PDB entry 6PPD | electron microscopy, 3.70 A resolution | chains c and d of the 16 polymer chains in the assembly

Chain c (and d):
Protein: Triplex capsid protein 2
From: Human herpesvirus 8
Notes: chain d of this document is another copy of the same molecule, construct and numbering; everything in this record applies to it too
Reference sequence: C7E5A9 (C7E5A9_HHV8); residues 1-305 here = UniProt positions 1-305
Chain sequence (305 residues; numbered 1 to 305; the number before each row is that of its first residue):
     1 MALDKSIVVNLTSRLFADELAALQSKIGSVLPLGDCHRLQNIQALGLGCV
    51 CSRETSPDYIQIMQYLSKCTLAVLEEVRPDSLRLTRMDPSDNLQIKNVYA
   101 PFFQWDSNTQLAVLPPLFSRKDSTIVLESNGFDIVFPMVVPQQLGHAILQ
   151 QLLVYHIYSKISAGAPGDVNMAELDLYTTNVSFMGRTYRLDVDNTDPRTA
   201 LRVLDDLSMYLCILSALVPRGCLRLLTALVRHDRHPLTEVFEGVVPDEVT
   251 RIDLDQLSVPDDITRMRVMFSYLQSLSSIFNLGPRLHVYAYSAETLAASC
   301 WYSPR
Disordered / not traced: 1, 164-173 (chain d: 1, 197-200)
Reported in the primary citation:
  - mutagenesis - A216R/L217R: abolished growth
  - mutagenesis - A216R, L217R, V244R: decreased growth

How chain c and chain d interact:
Pairs across the interface - 107 pairs, chain c then chain d:
  Asn-108(c) / Gly-34(d)  hydrogen bond (side chain-backbone)
  Asn-108(c) / Lys-68(d)
  His-146(c) / Gln-274(d)  hydrogen bond
  Ala-147(c) / Arg-267(d)  hydrogen bond (backbone-side chain)
  Gln-150(c) / Arg-267(d)
  Gln-150(c) / Phe-270(d)  hydrogen bond (side chain-backbone)
  Gln-150(c) / Ser-271(d)
  Gln-150(c) / Gln-274(d)
  Gln-151(c) / Arg-267(d)
  Val-154(c) / Met-266(d)
  Val-154(c) / Phe-270(d)  hydrophobic
  Tyr-158(c) / Arg-224(d)  hydrogen bond
  Tyr-158(c) / Asp-262(d)  hydrogen bond (side chain-backbone)
  Tyr-158(c) / Ile-263(d)  hydrophobic
  Tyr-158(c) / Met-266(d)
  Lys-160(c) / Ala-228(d)
  Lys-160(c) / Val-230(d)  hydrogen bond (side chain-backbone)
  Lys-160(c) / Arg-231(d)
  Ile-161(c) / Arg-224(d)
  Ile-161(c) / Ala-228(d)  hydrophobic
  Tyr-177(c) / Pro-260(d)  hydrophobic
  Tyr-177(c) / Ile-263(d)
  Ser-182(c) / Arg-267(d)
  Leu-201(c) / Leu-229(d)  hydrophobic
  Leu-201(c) / Arg-231(d)
  Leu-204(c) / Leu-225(d)
  Leu-204(c) / Leu-229(d)
  Asp-205(c) / Leu-229(d)
  Asp-205(c) / His-235(d)
  Asp-205(c) / Thr-238(d)
  Leu-207(c) / Phe-270(d)  hydrophobic
  Ser-208(c) / Leu-225(d)
  Ser-208(c) / Leu-226(d)
  Ser-208(c) / Thr-238(d)
  Met-209(c) / Leu-237(d)  hydrophobic
  Met-209(c) / Thr-238(d)
  Met-209(c) / Phe-241(d)  hydrophobic
  Leu-211(c) / Val-218(d)
  Leu-211(c) / Cys-222(d)
  Leu-211(c) / Met-269(d)  hydrophobic
  Cys-212(c) / Cys-222(d)  disulfide
  Cys-212(c) / Leu-226(d)  hydrophobic
  Ile-213(c) / Phe-241(d)  hydrophobic
  Leu-214(c) / Val-218(d)  hydrophobic
  Ser-215(c) / Val-218(d)
  Ser-215(c) / Pro-219(d)
  Ser-215(c) / Val-245(d)
  Ser-215(c) / Pro-246(d)
  Ala-216(c) / Val-244(d)
  Ala-216(c) / Pro-246(d)
  Val-218(c) / Ser-215(d)
  Gly-221(c) / Ile-157(d)
  Gly-221(c) / Ile-161(d)
  Cys-222(c) / Leu-211(d)
  Cys-222(c) / Cys-212(d)  disulfide
  Cys-222(c) / Ser-215(d)
  Leu-223(c) / Ser-215(d)
  Leu-223(c) / Ala-216(d)
  Arg-224(c) / Asp-168(d)  salt bridge
  Leu-225(c) / Ile-157(d)  hydrophobic
  Leu-225(c) / Lys-160(d)
  Leu-225(c) / Cys-212(d)  hydrophobic
  Leu-226(c) / Cys-212(d)
  Leu-226(c) / Ala-216(d)  hydrophobic
  Leu-229(c) / Met-209(d)  hydrophobic
  Leu-237(c) / Met-209(d)  hydrophobic
  Leu-237(c) / Ile-213(d)  hydrophobic
  Leu-237(c) / Tyr-272(d)
  Val-240(c) / Arg-265(d)
  Val-240(c) / Val-268(d)  hydrophobic
  Phe-241(c) / Ala-216(d)  hydrophobic
  Phe-241(c) / Leu-217(d)  hydrophobic
  Phe-241(c) / Arg-265(d)
  Glu-248(c) / Pro-219(d)
  Glu-248(c) / Arg-220(d)  hydrogen bond (side chain-backbone)
  Glu-248(c) / Val-249(d)
  Glu-248(c) / Ile-252(d)
  Val-249(c) / Ala-216(d)  hydrophobic
  Arg-251(c) / Glu-248(d)
  Ile-252(c) / Glu-248(d)
  Leu-257(c) / Tyr-158(d)  hydrophobic
  Leu-257(c) / Ile-161(d)  hydrophobic
  Val-259(c) / Glu-173(d)
  Val-259(c) / Leu-174(d)  hydrophobic
  Val-259(c) / Tyr-177(d)  hydrophobic
  Pro-260(c) / Tyr-177(d)
  Asp-262(c) / Tyr-158(d)  hydrogen bond
  Ile-263(c) / Val-154(d)  hydrophobic
  Met-266(c) / Gln-150(d)  hydrogen bond (backbone-side chain)
  Met-266(c) / Val-154(d)  hydrophobic
  Met-266(c) / Leu-211(d)  hydrophobic
  Phe-270(c) / His-146(d)
  Phe-270(c) / Gln-150(d)
  Phe-270(c) / Phe-280(d)  hydrophobic
  Leu-273(c) / Leu-276(d)  hydrophobic
  Leu-273(c) / Ser-277(d)
  Leu-273(c) / Phe-280(d)  hydrophobic
  Leu-273(c) / Asn-281(d)  hydrogen bond (backbone-side chain)
  Gln-274(c) / His-146(d)
  Gln-274(c) / Asn-281(d)
  Leu-276(c) / Leu-273(d)  hydrophobic
  Ser-277(c) / Asn-281(d)
  Phe-280(c) / Phe-270(d)  hydrophobic
  Phe-280(c) / Gln-274(d)  hydrogen bond (backbone-side chain)
  Arg-285(c) / Leu-282(d)
  Tyr-289(c) / Cys-36(d)  hydrophobic
  Trp-301(c) / Pro-304(d)  hydrophobic
Interface residues without a listed pair, chain c (62 interface residues in all): Ile-157, Thr-178, Asp-206, His-235, Asp-247, Ser-258, Arg-267, Met-269, His-287
Interface residues without a listed pair, chain d (68 interface residues in all): Gln-151, Thr-178, Ser-208, Gly-221, Asp-233, Gln-256, Arg-305
Cross-chain cystine bridges: Cys-212(c)/Cys-222(d), Cys-222(c)/Cys-212(d)

In short:
Chain c and chain d form an interface of 62 and 68 residues respectively, with 2 disulfide bonds, 12 hydrogen
bonds and 1 salt bridge. Polar contacts include Arg-224(c)/Asp-168(d), Asn-108(c)/Gly-34(d) and
His-146(c)/Gln-274(d). From the paper: A216R, L217R and V244R of chain c reduce growth; A216R/L217R of chain c
abolish growth.
Chain c and chain d are both Triplex capsid protein 2 (Human herpesvirus 8); the structure, Kaposi's
sarcoma-associated herpesvirus (KSHV), C1 penton vertex register, CATC-absent structure, was determined by
electron microscopy (same publication as 6PPB, 6PPH and 6PPI).
